PDB entry 3IP7 | X-ray diffraction, 1.70 A resolution | chain A

== Chain A ==
Molecule: ABC transporter, substrate binding protein (Amino acid)
Source organism: Agrobacterium tumefaciens
Reference sequence: Q7CX36 (Q7CX36_AGRT5); residues 2-350 here correspond to UniProt positions 24-372 (UniProt number = residue number + 22)
Chain sequence (356 residues; each row starts with the number of its first residue):
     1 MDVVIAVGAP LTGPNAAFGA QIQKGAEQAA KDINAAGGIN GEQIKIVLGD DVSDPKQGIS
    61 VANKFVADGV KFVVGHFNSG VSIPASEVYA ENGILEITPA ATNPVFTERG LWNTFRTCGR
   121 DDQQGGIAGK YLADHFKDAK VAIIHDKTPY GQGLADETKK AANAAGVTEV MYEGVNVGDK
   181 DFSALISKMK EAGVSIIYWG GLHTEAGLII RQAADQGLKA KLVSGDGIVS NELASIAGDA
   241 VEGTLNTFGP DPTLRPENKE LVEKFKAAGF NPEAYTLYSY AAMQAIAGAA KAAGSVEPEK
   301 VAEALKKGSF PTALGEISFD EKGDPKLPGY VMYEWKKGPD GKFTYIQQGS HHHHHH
Not modelled in the structure: 349-356
Sequence notes: expression tag (1, 351-356)
Ion coordination: Ca2+ site 1 near Gly80 (its only coordinating residue here); Ca2+ site 2: Lys306, Phe319, Lys326
Small-molecule neighbours: valine (VAL): Phe77, Asn78, Ser79, Ala100, Ala101, Thr102, Asn103, Tyr150, Leu202, Asp226, Gly227, Tyr275
From the paper describing this entry:
  - binding site for valine: Phe77, Asn78, Ser79, Ala100, Ala101, Thr102, Tyr150, Leu202, Asp226, Gly227

== In short ==
Ligands of chain A: valine. Lys306, Phe319 and Lys326 coordinate Ca2+ site 2. The paper reports a binding site
for valine at Phe77, Asn78 and Ser79 among others.
Chain A is ABC transporter, substrate binding protein (Amino acid) (Agrobacterium tumefaciens); the structure,
Structure of Atu2422-GABA receptor in complex with valine, was determined by X-ray diffraction together with
3IP5, 3IP6, 3IP9, 3IPA and 3IPC from the same study.
